3KG0 - chain A; structure by X-ray diffraction, 1.70 A resolution.

# Chain A
Molecule: SnoaB
Source organism: Streptomyces nogalater
Notes: fragment: oxygenase
Reference sequence: O54259 (O54259_STRNO); residues 2-118 here = UniProt positions 2-118
Amino-acid sequence (128 residues; numbered -9 to 118; the number before each row is that of its first residue; numbers below 1 keep their minus sign (Met-9 is residue -9)):
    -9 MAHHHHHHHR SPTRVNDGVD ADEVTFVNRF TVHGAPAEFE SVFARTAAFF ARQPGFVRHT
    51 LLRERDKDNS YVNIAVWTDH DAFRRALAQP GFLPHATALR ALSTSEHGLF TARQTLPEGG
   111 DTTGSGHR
Disordered / not traced: -9 to 10, 108-118
Sequence notes: expression tag (-8 to 1)
UniProt features mapped onto this chain:
  - site (Important for catalytic activity): Asn18, Asn63, Trp67
  - mutagenesis: Asn18 (N18A: Loss of monooxygenase activity), Phe29 (F29M: Oxygenase activity comparable to the wild-type; when associated with M-40 and M-89), Phe40 (F40M: Oxygenase activity comparable to the wild-type; when associated with M-29 and M-89), His49 (H49A: Moderate decrease of catalytic efficiency), Asn63 (N63A: Loss of monooxygenase activity), Trp67 (W67F: Loss of monooxygenase activity), Leu89 (L89M: Oxygenase activity comparable to the wild-type; when associated with M-29 and M-40), Arg90 (R90Q: Moderate decrease of catalytic efficiency)

# In short
Curated annotation (UniProt) lists 8 mutagenesis sites.
Chain A is SnoaB (Streptomyces nogalater); the structure, Crystal structure of SnoaB, a cofactor-independent
oxygenase from Streptomyces nogalater, was determined by X-ray diffraction (same publication as 3KG1 and
3KNG).
